Entry 5NO4 (electron microscopy, 5.16 A resolution (low resolution: residue-level contacts below are approximate; hydrogen-bond / salt-bridge calls are withheld)); this record covers chains A and P of the 20 polymer chains in the assembly.

== Chain A ==
Molecule: 16S ribosomal RNA
Source organism: Escherichia coli (strain K12)
Sequence (1534 nucleotides; row label = number of the first residue in the row):
     1 AAAUUGAAGAGUUUGAUCAUGGCUCAGAUUGAACGCUGGCGGCAGGCCUA
    51 ACACAUGCAAGUCGAACGGUAACAGGAAGAAGCUUGCUUCUUUGCUGACG
   101 AGUGGCGGACGGGUGAGUAAUGUCUGGGAAACUGCCUGAUGGAGGGGGAU
   151 AACUACUGGAAACGGUAGCUAAUACCGCAUAACGUCGCAAGACCAAAGAG
   201 GGGGACCUUCGGGCCUCUUGCCAUCGGAUGUGCCCAGAUGGGAUUAGCUA
   251 GUAGGUGGGGUAACGGCUCACCUAGGCGACGAUCCCUAGCUGGUCUGAGA
   301 GGAUGACCAGCCACACUGGAACUGAGACACGGUCCAGACUCCUACGGGAG
   351 GCAGCAGUGGGGAAUAUUGCACAAUGGGCGCAAGCCUGAUGCAGCCAUGC
   401 CGCGUGUAUGAAGAAGGCCUUCGGGUUGUAAAGUACUUUCAGCGGGGAGG
   451 AAGGGAGUAAAGUUAAUACCUUUGCUCAUUGACGUUACCCGCAGAAGAAG
   501 CACCGGCUAACUCCGUGCCAGCAGCCXCGGUAAUACGGAGGGUGCAAGCG
   551 UUAAUCGGAAUUACUGGGCGUAAAGCGCACGCAGGCGGUUUGUUAAGUCA
   601 GAUGUGAAAUCCCCGGGCUCAACCUGGGAACUGCAUCUGAUACUGGCAAG
   651 CUUGAGUCUCGUAGAGGGGGGUAGAAUUCCAGGUGUAGCGGUGAAAUGCG
   701 UAGAGAUCUGGAGGAAUACCGGUGGCGAAGGCGGCCCCCUGGACGAAGAC
   751 UGACGCUCAGGUGCGAAAGCGUGGGGAGCAAACAGGAUUAGAUACCCUGG
   801 UAGUCCACGCCGUAAACGAUGUCGACUUGGAGGUUGUGCCCUUGAGGCGU
   851 GGCUUCCGGAGCUAACGCGUUAAGUCGACCGCCUGGGGAGUACGGCCGCA
   901 AGGUUAAAACUCAAAUGAAUUGACGGGGGCCCGCACAAGCGGUGGAGCAU
   951 GUGGUUUAAUUCGAUGXAACGCGAAGAACCUUACCUGGUCUUGACAUCCA
  1001 CGGAAGUUUUCAGAGAUGAGAAUGUGCCUUCGGGAACCGUGAGACAGGUG
  1051 CUGCAUGGCUGUCGUCAGCUCGUGUUGUGAAAUGUUGGGUUAAGUCCCGC
  1101 AACGAGCGCAACCCUUAUCCUUUGUUGCCAGCGGUCCGGCCGGGAACUCA
  1151 AAGGAGACUGCCAGUGAUAAACUGGAGGAAGGUGGGGAUGACGUCAAGUC
  1201 AUCAUGGCCCUUACGACCAGGGCUACACACGUGCUACAAUGGCGCAUACA
  1251 AAGAGAAGCGACCUCGCGAGAGCAAGCGGACCUCAUAAAGUGCGUCGUAG
  1301 UCCGGAUUGGAGUCUGCAACUCGACUCCAUGAAGUCGGAAUCGCUAGUAA
  1351 UCGUGGAUCAGAAUGCCACGGUGAAUACGUUCCCGGGCCUUGUACACACC
  1401 GCCCGUXACACCAUGGGAGUGGGUUGCAAAAGAAGUAGGUAGCUUAACCU
  1451 UCGGGAGGGCGCUUACCACUUUGUGAUUCAUGACUGGGGUGAAGUCGUAA
  1501 CAAGGUAACCGUAGGGGAACCUGCGGUUGGAUCA
Modified residues: PSU (pseudouridine-5'-monophosphate) at position 516, G7M (N7-methyl-guanosine-5'-monophosphate) at position 527, 2MG (2N-methylguanosine-5'-monophosphate) at position 966, 5MC (5-methylcytidine-5'-monophosphate) at position 967, 2MG (2N-methylguanosine-5'-monophosphate) at position 1207, 4OC (4n,o2'-methylcytidine-5'-monophosphate) at position 1402, 5MC (5-methylcytidine-5'-monophosphate) at position 1407, UR3 (3-methyluridine-5'-monophoshate) at position 1498, 2MG (2N-methylguanosine-5'-monophosphate) at position 1516, MA6 (6N-dimethyladenosine-5'-monophoshate) at position 1518, MA6 (6N-dimethyladenosine-5'-monophoshate) at position 1519
Metal / ion sites: Mg2+ site 1 near G21 (its only coordinating residue here); Mg2+ site 2 near G100 (its only coordinating residue here); Mg2+ site 3 near G113 (its only coordinating residue here); Mg2+ site 4 near U114 (its only coordinating residue here); Mg2+ site 5: A116, G117, G289; Mg2+ site 6: G145, A197; Mg2+ site 7: A174, C175; Mg2+ site 8: U180, C194, A195; Mg2+ site 9 near C328 (its only coordinating residue here); Mg2+ site 10 near A329 (its only coordinating residue here); Mg2+ site 11 near C352 (its only coordinating residue here); Mg2+ site 12: C355, A356; 35 more Mg2+ sites not listed

== Chain P ==
Name: 30S ribosomal protein S16
Source organism: Escherichia coli (strain K12)
UniProtKB: P0A7T3 (RS16_ECOLI); numbering as in UniProt (aligned over 1-82)
Chain sequence (82 residues; row label = number of the first residue in the row):
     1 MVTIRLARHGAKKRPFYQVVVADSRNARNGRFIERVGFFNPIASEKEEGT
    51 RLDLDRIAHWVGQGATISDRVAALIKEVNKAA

== How chain A and chain P interact ==
Pairs across the interface (66):
  C43(A) - Ala11(P)
  C43(A) - Lys12(P)
  A44(A) - Ala11(P)
  A44(A) - Lys12(P)
  C110(A) - Arg25(P)
  G111(A) - Arg25(P)
  G134(A) - Arg25(P)
  C135(A) - Met1(P)
  C136(A) - Met1(P)
  C136(A) - Gly64(P)
  C136(A) - Thr66(P)
  U137(A) - Gly62(P)
  U137(A) - Gln63(P)
  U137(A) - Gly64(P)
  G227(A) - Gln63(P)
  A228(A) - Val2(P)
  A228(A) - Trp60(P)
  A228(A) - Gln63(P)
  U229(A) - Val2(P)
  U229(A) - Asp23(P)
  U229(A) - Ile33(P)
  G230(A) - Arg25(P)
  A309(A) - Asn29(P)
  G310(A) - Gly30(P)
  G310(A) - Arg31(P)
  C311(A) - Arg31(P)
  A374(A) - Tyr17(P)
  A374(A) - Arg70(P)
  U375(A) - Leu6(P)
  U375(A) - Tyr17(P)
  U375(A) - Arg28(P)
  U375(A) - Arg70(P)
  G376(A) - Arg5(P)
  G376(A) - Leu6(P)
  G376(A) - Ser68(P)
  G377(A) - Thr3(P)
  G377(A) - Arg5(P)
  G377(A) - Ser24(P)
  G378(A) - Met1(P)
  G378(A) - Ser24(P)
  U390(A) - Arg28(P)
  G391(A) - Arg8(P)
  G391(A) - Arg28(P)
  C392(A) - Arg8(P)
  C392(A) - Lys12(P)
  C392(A) - Lys13(P)
  A393(A) - Lys12(P)
  A393(A) - Lys13(P)
  G449(A) - Ile42(P)
  G450(A) - Pro15(P)
  G450(A) - Ile42(P)
  A451(A) - Arg70(P)
  A452(A) - Ala73(P)
  U473(A) - Lys76(P)
  C483(A) - Lys13(P)
  A608(A) - Phe32(P)
  C618(A) - Arg14(P)
  C623(A) - Ala11(P)
  C624(A) - Gly10(P)
  C624(A) - Ala11(P)
  U625(A) - His9(P)
  U625(A) - Phe16(P)
  G626(A) - Gln18(P)
  G626(A) - Arg35(P)
  G626(A) - Glu48(P)
  G627(A) - Arg35(P)
Other interface residues (no listed pair), chain A (42 interface residues in all): G112, U231, G474, A607, G616
Other interface residues (no listed pair), chain P (46 interface residues in all): Asn26, Ala27, Phe38, Pro41, Glu47, Arg51, Ala65, Val71, Lys80

== Overview ==
The interface between chain A and chain P involves 42 residues on one side and 46 on the other. A116(A),
G117(A) and G289(A) coordinate Mg2+ site 5. G145(A) and A197(A) coordinate Mg2+ site 6.
Here chain A is 16S ribosomal RNA and chain P is 30S ribosomal protein S16, both from Escherichia coli (strain
K12). Entry 5NO4 (RsgA-GDPNP bound to the 30S ribosomal subunit (RsgA assembly intermediate with uS3)) was
determined by electron microscopy, deposited together with 5NO2.
